8FTH - chain A; structure by electron microscopy, 3.17 A resolution.

== Chain A ==
Name: 5'-3' RNA helicase-like protein
Organism: Thermochaetoides thermophila DSM 1495
Notes: EC 3.6.4.12
Reference sequence: G0S163 (G0S163_CHATD); the construct has insertions or renumbered stretches relative to UniProt, so the offset changes along the chain: 1-888 = UniProt 1-888; 1059-1073 = UniProt 889-903; 1090-1858 = UniProt 1090-1858
Chain sequence (1688 residues; each row starts with the number of its first residue; note: 170 numbers in that range are skipped by the numbering (no residue carries them; nothing is unmodelled there)):
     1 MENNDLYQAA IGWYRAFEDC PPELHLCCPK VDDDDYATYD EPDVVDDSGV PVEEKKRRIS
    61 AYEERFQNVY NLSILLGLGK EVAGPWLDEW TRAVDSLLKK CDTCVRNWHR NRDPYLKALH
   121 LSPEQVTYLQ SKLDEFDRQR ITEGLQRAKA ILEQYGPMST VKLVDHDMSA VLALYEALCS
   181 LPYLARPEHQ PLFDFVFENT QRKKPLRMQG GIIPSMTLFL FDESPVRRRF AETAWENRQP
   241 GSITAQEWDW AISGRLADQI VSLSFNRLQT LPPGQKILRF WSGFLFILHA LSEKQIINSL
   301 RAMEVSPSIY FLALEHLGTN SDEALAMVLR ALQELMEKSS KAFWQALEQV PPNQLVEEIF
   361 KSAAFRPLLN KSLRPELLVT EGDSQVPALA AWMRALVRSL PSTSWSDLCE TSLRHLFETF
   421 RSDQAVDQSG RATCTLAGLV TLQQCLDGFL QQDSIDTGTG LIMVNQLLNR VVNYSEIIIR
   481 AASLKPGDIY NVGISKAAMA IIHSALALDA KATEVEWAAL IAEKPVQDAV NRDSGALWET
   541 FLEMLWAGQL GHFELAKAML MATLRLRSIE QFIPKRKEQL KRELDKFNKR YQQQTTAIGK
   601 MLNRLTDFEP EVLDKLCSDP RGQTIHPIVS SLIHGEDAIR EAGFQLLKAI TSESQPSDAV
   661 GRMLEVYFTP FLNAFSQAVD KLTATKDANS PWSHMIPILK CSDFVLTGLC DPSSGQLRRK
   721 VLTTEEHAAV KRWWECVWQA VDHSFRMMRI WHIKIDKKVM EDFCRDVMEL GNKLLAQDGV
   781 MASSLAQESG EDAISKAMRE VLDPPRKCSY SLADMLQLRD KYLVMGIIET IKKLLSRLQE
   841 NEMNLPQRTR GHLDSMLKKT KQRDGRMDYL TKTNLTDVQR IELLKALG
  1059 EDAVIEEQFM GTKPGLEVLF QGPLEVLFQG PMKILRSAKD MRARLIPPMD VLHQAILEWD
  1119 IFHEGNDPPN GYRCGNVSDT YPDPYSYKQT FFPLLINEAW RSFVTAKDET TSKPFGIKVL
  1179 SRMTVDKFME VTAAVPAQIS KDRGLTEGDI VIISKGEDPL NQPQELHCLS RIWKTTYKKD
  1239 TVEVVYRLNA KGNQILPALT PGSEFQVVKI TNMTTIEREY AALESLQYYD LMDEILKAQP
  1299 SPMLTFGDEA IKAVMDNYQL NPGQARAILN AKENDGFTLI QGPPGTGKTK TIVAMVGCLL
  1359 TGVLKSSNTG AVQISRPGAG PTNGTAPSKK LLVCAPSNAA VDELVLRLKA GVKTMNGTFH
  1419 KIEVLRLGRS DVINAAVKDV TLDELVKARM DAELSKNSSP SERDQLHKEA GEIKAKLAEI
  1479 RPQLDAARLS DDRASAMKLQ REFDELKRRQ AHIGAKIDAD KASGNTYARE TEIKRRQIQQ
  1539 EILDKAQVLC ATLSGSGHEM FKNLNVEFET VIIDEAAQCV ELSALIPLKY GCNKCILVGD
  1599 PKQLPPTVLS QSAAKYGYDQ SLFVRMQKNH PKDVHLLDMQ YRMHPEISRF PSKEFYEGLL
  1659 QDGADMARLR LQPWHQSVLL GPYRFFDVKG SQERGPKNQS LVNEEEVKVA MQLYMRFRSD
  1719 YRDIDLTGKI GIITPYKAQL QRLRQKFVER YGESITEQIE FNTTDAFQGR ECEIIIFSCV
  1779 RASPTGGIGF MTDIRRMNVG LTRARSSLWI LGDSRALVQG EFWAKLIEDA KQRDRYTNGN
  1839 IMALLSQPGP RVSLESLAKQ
Unresolved in the structure: 1-254, 303-307, 373-384, 422-427, 529-531, 620-622, 787-790, 861-866, 1059-1101, 1360-1387, 1428-1431, 1450-1460, 1484-1493, 1609-1613, 1687-1697, 1719-1724, 1845-1858
Differences from the reference sequence: linker (1074-1089)
Small-molecule neighbours: ADP (adenosine-5'-diphosphate): Gln-1317, Leu-1318, Asn-1319, Gln-1322, Pro-1341, Pro-1342, Gly-1343, Thr-1344, Gly-1345, Lys-1346, Thr-1347, Lys-1348, Glu-1401, Arg-1405, Tyr-1639, Arg-1640, Gly-1767, Glu-1769, Arg-1803
From the paper describing this entry:
  - contacts within the chain: Arg-718/Glu-1188
  - mutagenesis - L1203S (Kd= 420 nM), L1551W (Kd=1350 nM): decreased binding to ssRNA
  - mutagenesis - L1551W: abolished catalytic activity on Sub6

== Summary ==
Bound to chain A: ADP. The paper reports that L1203S and L1551W reduce binding to ssRNA; contacts within the
chain involving Arg-718 and Glu-1188.
Chain A is 5'-3' RNA helicase-like protein (Thermochaetoides thermophila DSM 1495); the structure, Chaetomium
thermophilum SETX - NPPC internal deletion, was determined by electron microscopy (same publication as 8FTK
and 8FTM).
